6IG7 - chain A; structure by X-ray diffraction, 1.80 A resolution.

== Chain A ==
Molecule: Thermolysin
From: Bacillus thermoproteolyticus
Notes: EC 3.4.24.27
UniProt: P00800 (THER_BACTH); residues 1-316 here correspond to UniProt positions 233-548 (UniProt number = residue number + 232)
Amino-acid sequence (316 residues; row label = number of the first residue in the row):
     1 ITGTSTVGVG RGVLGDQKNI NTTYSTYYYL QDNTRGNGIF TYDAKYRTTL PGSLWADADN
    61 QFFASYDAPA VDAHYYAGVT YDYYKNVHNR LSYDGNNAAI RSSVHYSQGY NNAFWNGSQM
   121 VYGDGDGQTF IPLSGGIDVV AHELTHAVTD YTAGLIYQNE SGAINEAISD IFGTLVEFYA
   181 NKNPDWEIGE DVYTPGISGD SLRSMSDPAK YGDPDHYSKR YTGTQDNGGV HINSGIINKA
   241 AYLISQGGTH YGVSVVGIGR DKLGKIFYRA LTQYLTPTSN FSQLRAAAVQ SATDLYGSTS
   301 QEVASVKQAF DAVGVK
Metal / ion sites: Ca2+ site 1: Asp57, Asp59, Gln61; Ca2+ site 2: Asp138, Glu177, Asp185, Glu187, Glu190; Zn2+: His142, His146, Glu166; Ca2+ site 3: Glu177, Asn183, Asp185, Glu190; Ca2+ site 4: Tyr193, Thr194, Ile197, Asp200
Residues lining bound ligands: leucine / lysine: Asn111, Asn112, Ala113, Phe130, Leu133, Val139, His142, Glu143, Ile188, Leu202, Arg203, His231
Swiss-Prot annotation at these positions:
  - active site: Glu143, His231 (Proton donor)
  - binding site (Ca(2+)): Asp57, Asp59, Gln61, Asp138, Glu177, Asn183, Asp185, Glu187, Glu190, Tyr193, Thr194, Ile197, Asp200
  - binding site (Zn(2+)): His142, His146, Glu166
Reported in the primary citation:
  - Zn2+ coordination: His142, His146, Glu166

== Overview ==
Chain A binds leucine / lysine. Asp57, Asp59 and Gln61 form the Ca2+ site 1. The Ca2+ site 2 is built by
Asp138, Glu177, Asp185, Glu187 and Glu190. Curated annotation (UniProt) lists active-site residues Glu143 and
His231, 13 Ca2+-binding residues and 3 Zn2+-binding residues. From the paper: Zn2+ coordination by His142,
His146 and Glu166.
Chain A is Thermolysin (Bacillus thermoproteolyticus); the structure, Crystal structure of thermolysin
delivered in polyacrylamide using x-ray free electron laser, was determined by X-ray diffraction together with
6IG6 from the same study.
